Entry 6U9E (electron microscopy, 4.21 A resolution (low resolution: residue-level contacts below are approximate; hydrogen-bond / salt-bridge calls are withheld)); this record covers chains A and E of the 6 polymer chains in the assembly.

== Chain A (and E) ==
Molecule: PdpA
From: Francisella novicida
Notes: chain E of this document is another copy of the same molecule, construct and numbering; everything in this record applies to it too
UniProtKB: Q7X3I9 (Q7X3I9_FRANO); residue numbers follow UniProt; this construct covers 1-820
Amino-acid sequence (820 residues; row label = number of the first residue in the row):
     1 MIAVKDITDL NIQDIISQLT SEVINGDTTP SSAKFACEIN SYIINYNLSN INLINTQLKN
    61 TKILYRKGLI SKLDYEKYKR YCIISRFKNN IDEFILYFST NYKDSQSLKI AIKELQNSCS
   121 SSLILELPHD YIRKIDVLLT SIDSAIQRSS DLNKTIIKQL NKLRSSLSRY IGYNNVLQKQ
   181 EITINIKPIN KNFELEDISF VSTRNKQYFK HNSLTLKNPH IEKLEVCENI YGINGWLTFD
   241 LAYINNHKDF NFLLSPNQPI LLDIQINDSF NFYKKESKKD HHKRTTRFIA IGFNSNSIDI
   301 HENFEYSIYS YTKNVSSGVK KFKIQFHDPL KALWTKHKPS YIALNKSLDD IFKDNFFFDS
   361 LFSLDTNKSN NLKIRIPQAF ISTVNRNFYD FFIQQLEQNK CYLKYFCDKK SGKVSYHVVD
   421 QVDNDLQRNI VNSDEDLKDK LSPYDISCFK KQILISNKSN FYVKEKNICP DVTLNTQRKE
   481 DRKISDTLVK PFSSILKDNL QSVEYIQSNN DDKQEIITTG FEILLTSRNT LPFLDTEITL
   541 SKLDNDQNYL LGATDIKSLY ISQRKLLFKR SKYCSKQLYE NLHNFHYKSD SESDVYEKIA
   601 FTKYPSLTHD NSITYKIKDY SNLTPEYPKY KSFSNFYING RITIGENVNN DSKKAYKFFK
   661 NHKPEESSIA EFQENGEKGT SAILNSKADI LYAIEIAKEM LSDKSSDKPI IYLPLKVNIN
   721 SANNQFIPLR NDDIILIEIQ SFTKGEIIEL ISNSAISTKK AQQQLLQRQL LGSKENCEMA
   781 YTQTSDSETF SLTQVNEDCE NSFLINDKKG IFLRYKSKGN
Not modelled in the structure: 1-171, 199-210, 271-280, 304-317, 582-608, 818-820

== Chain A / chain E interface ==
Contacting residue pairs (135):
  Lys-191(A) / Phe-461(E)
  Lys-191(A) / Lys-490(E)
  Lys-191(A) / Pro-491(E)
  Lys-191(A) / Phe-492(E)
  Phe-193(A) / Phe-492(E)
  Phe-193(A) / Ser-493(E)
  Phe-193(A) / Ile-495(E)
  Leu-254(A) / Asn-457(E)
  Ser-255(A) / Lys-458(E)
  Pro-256(A) / Asn-457(E)
  Pro-256(A) / Ser-459(E)
  Asn-257(A) / Phe-461(E)
  Gln-258(A) / Asn-460(E)
  Gln-258(A) / Phe-461(E)
  Asn-296(A) / Ser-456(E)
  Ser-297(A) / Ser-456(E)
  Ile-298(A) / Leu-454(E)
  Ile-298(A) / Ile-455(E)
  Ile-298(A) / Ser-456(E)
  Ile-298(A) / Asn-457(E)
  Ile-300(A) / Gln-452(E)
  Ile-300(A) / Ile-453(E)
  Ile-300(A) / Leu-454(E)
  Ile-300(A) / Leu-551(E)
  His-301(A) / Ile-453(E)
  Glu-302(A) / Lys-450(E)
  Glu-302(A) / Lys-451(E)
  Glu-302(A) / Gln-452(E)
  Glu-302(A) / Leu-551(E)
  Asn-303(A) / Lys-450(E)
  Asn-303(A) / Lys-451(E)
  Lys-320(A) / Leu-551(E)
  Lys-336(A) / Ile-495(E)
  His-337(A) / Ile-495(E)
  His-337(A) / Leu-496(E)
  Lys-338(A) / Leu-496(E)
  Lys-338(A) / Lys-497(E)
  Lys-338(A) / Asp-498(E)
  Pro-339(A) / Leu-496(E)
  Pro-339(A) / Asp-498(E)
  Ser-340(A) / Asp-498(E)
  Ser-340(A) / Leu-500(E)
  Phe-357(A) / Ser-494(E)
  Phe-636(A) / Leu-500(E)
  Tyr-637(A) / Val-503(E)
  Asn-639(A) / Asp-471(E)
  Asn-639(A) / Val-472(E)
  Asn-639(A) / Asn-685(E)
  Gly-640(A) / Val-472(E)
  Arg-641(A) / Val-472(E)
  Ala-697(A) / Asp-471(E)
  Ala-697(A) / Val-472(E)
  Ala-697(A) / Arg-478(E)
  Glu-699(A) / Ile-468(E)
  Glu-699(A) / Arg-478(E)
  Glu-699(A) / Lys-479(E)
  Met-700(A) / Pro-470(E)
  Met-700(A) / Leu-500(E)
  Leu-701(A) / Lys-479(E)
  Asp-703(A) / Lys-466(E)
  Asp-703(A) / Lys-479(E)
  Asn-720(A) / Ala-722(E)
  Asn-720(A) / Asn-723(E)
  Gln-725(A) / Gln-725(E)
  Ile-727(A) / Asn-724(E)
  Leu-729(A) / Asn-723(E)
  Arg-730(A) / Asn-724(E)
  Asp-733(A) / Asn-723(E)
  Ile-734(A) / Thr-473(E)
  Ile-734(A) / Leu-684(E)
  Leu-736(A) / Val-503(E)
  Glu-749(A) / Lys-716(E)
  Leu-750(A) / Asn-718(E)
  Leu-750(A) / Asn-723(E)
  Ile-751(A) / Glu-504(E)
  Ile-751(A) / Tyr-505(E)
  Ile-751(A) / Asn-685(E)
  Ile-751(A) / Ser-686(E)
  Ile-751(A) / Asn-718(E)
  Ser-752(A) / Ile-683(E)
  Ser-752(A) / Asn-718(E)
  Ser-752(A) / Asn-723(E)
  Asn-753(A) / Ile-683(E)
  Asn-753(A) / Val-717(E)
  Asn-753(A) / Asn-718(E)
  Asn-753(A) / Ala-722(E)
  Ser-754(A) / Ser-681(E)
  Ser-754(A) / Asn-723(E)
  Ser-754(A) / Asn-724(E)
  Ala-755(A) / Asn-724(E)
  Ala-755(A) / Phe-726(E)
  Ile-756(A) / Ile-669(E)
  Ile-756(A) / Gln-673(E)
  Ile-756(A) / Ser-681(E)
  Ile-756(A) / Ala-682(E)
  Ile-756(A) / Ile-683(E)
  Ser-757(A) / Tyr-656(E)
  Ser-757(A) / Ile-669(E)
  Ser-757(A) / Phe-726(E)
  Thr-758(A) / Ala-670(E)
  Thr-758(A) / Gln-673(E)
  Thr-758(A) / Ser-681(E)
  Lys-759(A) / Ser-668(E)
  Lys-760(A) / Glu-666(E)
  Lys-760(A) / Ser-667(E)
  Lys-760(A) / Ser-668(E)
  Lys-760(A) / Glu-671(E)
  Ala-761(A) / Tyr-656(E)
  Gln-762(A) / Glu-666(E)
  Leu-765(A) / Tyr-656(E)
  Leu-766(A) / Tyr-656(E)
  Leu-766(A) / Phe-726(E)
  Gln-767(A) / Phe-726(E)
  Gln-767(A) / Leu-771(E)
  Gln-767(A) / Gly-772(E)
  Arg-768(A) / Ser-681(E)
  Arg-768(A) / Asn-724(E)
  Arg-768(A) / Gln-725(E)
  Arg-768(A) / Phe-726(E)
  Gln-769(A) / Gln-725(E)
  Leu-770(A) / Asn-724(E)
  Met-779(A) / Met-779(E)
  Tyr-781(A) / Gly-772(E)
  Tyr-781(A) / Asn-776(E)
  Tyr-781(A) / Cys-777(E)
  Gln-783(A) / Ser-773(E)
  Glu-788(A) / Asn-776(E)
  Ile-805(A) / Gln-794(E)
  Asn-806(A) / Gln-794(E)
  Asn-806(A) / Asn-801(E)
  Asp-807(A) / Gln-794(E)
  Asp-807(A) / Asn-796(E)
  Asp-807(A) / Cys-799(E)
  Ile-811(A) / Leu-813(E)
  Ile-811(A) / Arg-814(E)
Interface residues without a listed pair, chain A (79 interface residues in all): Asn-190, Asn-192, Pro-259, Asp-299, Glu-695, Ile-696, Lys-698, Gln-764, Leu-771, Phe-790, Phe-803, Gly-810
Interface residues without a listed pair, chain E (77 interface residues in all): Val-463, Thr-519, Lys-657, Pro-728, Arg-730, Gln-769, Leu-792, Ser-802, Phe-803

== In short ==
Chain A and chain E form an interface of 79 and 77 residues respectively.
Both chains are PdpA (Francisella novicida). Entry 6U9E (Structure of PdpA-VgrG Complex, Lidless) was
determined by electron microscopy together with 6U9F and 6U9G from the same study.
